6Y2Q - chains A and B; structure by X-ray diffraction, 2.99 A resolution.

# Chain A (and B)
Protein: mRNA endoribonuclease toxin LS
Source organism: Escherichia coli (strain K12)
Notes: EC 3.1.-.-; chain B of this document is another copy of the same molecule, construct and numbering; everything in this record applies to it too
UniProt: P52129 (RNLA_ECOLI); residues 1-357 here = UniProt positions 1-357
Chain sequence (357 residues; row label = number of the first residue in the row):
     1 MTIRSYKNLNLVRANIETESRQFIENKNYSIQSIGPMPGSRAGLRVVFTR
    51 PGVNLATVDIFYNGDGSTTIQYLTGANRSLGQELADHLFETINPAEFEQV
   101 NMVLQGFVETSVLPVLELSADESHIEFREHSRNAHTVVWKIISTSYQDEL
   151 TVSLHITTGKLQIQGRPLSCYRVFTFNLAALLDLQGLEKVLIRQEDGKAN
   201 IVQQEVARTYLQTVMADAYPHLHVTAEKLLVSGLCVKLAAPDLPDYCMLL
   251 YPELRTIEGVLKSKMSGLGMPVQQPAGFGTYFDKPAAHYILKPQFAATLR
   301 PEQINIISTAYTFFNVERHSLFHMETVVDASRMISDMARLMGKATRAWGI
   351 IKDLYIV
Not modelled in the structure: 1-2, 327-335
Curated features (UniProtKB/Swiss-Prot):
  - mutagenesis: E188 to D196 (In rnlA5; strongly reduces RNase LS activity), V327 to V357 (No longer interacts with T4 phage antitoxin Dmd)
What the authors report for this chain:
  - mutagenesis - D245R, R255A, E258A, R318A, H323A: abolished catalytic activity
  - mutagenesis - D245R, R255A, E258A, R318A, H323A: increased growth
  - mutagenesis - H323A: decreased stability
  - self-association interface (contacts with another copy of this molecule): V206
  - mutagenesis - V206R: unchanged catalytic activity
  - mutagenesis - V206R: unchanged growth
  - mutagenesis - V206R: decreased stability (proposed by the authors, not directly observed)
  - catalytic residues: R318, H323 (by similarity / conservation)
  - catalytic residues: E258
  - mutagenesis - E258A, R318A, H323A: decreased growth

# Chain A / chain B interface
Contacting residue pairs (41):
  K198(A) - I201(B)
  I201(A) - L238(B)
  I201(A) - A239(B)  hydrophobic
  V202(A) - L238(B)
  Q203(A) - K237(B)
  Q203(A) - L238(B)  hydrogen bond (backbone-backbone)
  Q203(A) - A240(B)  hydrogen bond (side chain-backbone)
  Q203(A) - P241(B)  hydrogen bond (side chain-backbone)
  Q203(A) - D242(B)
  Q203(A) - Y246(B)  hydrogen bond
  Q203(A) - M337(B)
  E205(A) - D336(B)
  E205(A) - M337(B)
  E205(A) - A338(B)
  V206(A) - Y210(B)
  V206(A) - K237(B)
  V206(A) - L238(B)  hydrophobic
  V206(A) - M341(B)  hydrophobic
  A207(A) - L238(B)
  T209(A) - Y210(B)  hydrogen bond
  T209(A) - M341(B)
  Y210(A) - T209(B)
  Y210(A) - Y210(B)  hydrogen bond (side chain-backbone)
  Y210(A) - T213(B)
  T213(A) - V214(B)
  K237(A) - Q203(B)
  K237(A) - V206(B)
  L238(A) - I201(B)
  L238(A) - V202(B)
  L238(A) - Q203(B)  hydrogen bond (backbone-backbone)
  L238(A) - V206(B)  hydrophobic
  L238(A) - L238(B)  hydrophobic
  A240(A) - Q203(B)
  P241(A) - Q203(B)
  D242(A) - Q203(B)
  Y246(A) - Q203(B)  hydrogen bond
  M337(A) - Q203(B)
  M337(A) - E205(B)
  M337(A) - V206(B)  hydrophobic
  A338(A) - E205(B)
  M341(A) - T209(B)
Other interface residues (no listed pair), chain A (23 interface residues in all): V214, A239, D336, T345
Other interface residues (no listed pair), chain B (23 interface residues in all): K198, A207, L234

# Summary
Chain A and chain B each contribute 23 residues to their interface; the contacts include 8 hydrogen bonds.
Polar pairs include Q203(A)-A240(B), Q203(A)-P241(B) and Q203(A)-Y246(B). From the paper: catalytic residues
R318(A), H323(A) and E258(A); D245R, R255A and E258A of chain A, among others, abolish catalytic activity; 6
substitutions were tested in all.
Both chains are mRNA endoribonuclease toxin LS (Escherichia coli (strain K12)). Entry 6Y2Q (Escherichia coli
RnlA endoribonuclease) was determined by X-ray diffraction together with 6Y2R and 6Y2P from the same study.
